7XMZ - chains A and D of the 9 polymer chains in the assembly; structure by electron microscopy, 3.25 A resolution.

# Chain A
Molecule: Spike glycoprotein
Source organism: Severe acute respiratory syndrome coronavirus 2
UniProt: P0DTC2 (SPIKE_SARS2); numbering as in UniProt (aligned over 1-1208)
Sequence (1298 residues; each row starts with the number of its first residue):
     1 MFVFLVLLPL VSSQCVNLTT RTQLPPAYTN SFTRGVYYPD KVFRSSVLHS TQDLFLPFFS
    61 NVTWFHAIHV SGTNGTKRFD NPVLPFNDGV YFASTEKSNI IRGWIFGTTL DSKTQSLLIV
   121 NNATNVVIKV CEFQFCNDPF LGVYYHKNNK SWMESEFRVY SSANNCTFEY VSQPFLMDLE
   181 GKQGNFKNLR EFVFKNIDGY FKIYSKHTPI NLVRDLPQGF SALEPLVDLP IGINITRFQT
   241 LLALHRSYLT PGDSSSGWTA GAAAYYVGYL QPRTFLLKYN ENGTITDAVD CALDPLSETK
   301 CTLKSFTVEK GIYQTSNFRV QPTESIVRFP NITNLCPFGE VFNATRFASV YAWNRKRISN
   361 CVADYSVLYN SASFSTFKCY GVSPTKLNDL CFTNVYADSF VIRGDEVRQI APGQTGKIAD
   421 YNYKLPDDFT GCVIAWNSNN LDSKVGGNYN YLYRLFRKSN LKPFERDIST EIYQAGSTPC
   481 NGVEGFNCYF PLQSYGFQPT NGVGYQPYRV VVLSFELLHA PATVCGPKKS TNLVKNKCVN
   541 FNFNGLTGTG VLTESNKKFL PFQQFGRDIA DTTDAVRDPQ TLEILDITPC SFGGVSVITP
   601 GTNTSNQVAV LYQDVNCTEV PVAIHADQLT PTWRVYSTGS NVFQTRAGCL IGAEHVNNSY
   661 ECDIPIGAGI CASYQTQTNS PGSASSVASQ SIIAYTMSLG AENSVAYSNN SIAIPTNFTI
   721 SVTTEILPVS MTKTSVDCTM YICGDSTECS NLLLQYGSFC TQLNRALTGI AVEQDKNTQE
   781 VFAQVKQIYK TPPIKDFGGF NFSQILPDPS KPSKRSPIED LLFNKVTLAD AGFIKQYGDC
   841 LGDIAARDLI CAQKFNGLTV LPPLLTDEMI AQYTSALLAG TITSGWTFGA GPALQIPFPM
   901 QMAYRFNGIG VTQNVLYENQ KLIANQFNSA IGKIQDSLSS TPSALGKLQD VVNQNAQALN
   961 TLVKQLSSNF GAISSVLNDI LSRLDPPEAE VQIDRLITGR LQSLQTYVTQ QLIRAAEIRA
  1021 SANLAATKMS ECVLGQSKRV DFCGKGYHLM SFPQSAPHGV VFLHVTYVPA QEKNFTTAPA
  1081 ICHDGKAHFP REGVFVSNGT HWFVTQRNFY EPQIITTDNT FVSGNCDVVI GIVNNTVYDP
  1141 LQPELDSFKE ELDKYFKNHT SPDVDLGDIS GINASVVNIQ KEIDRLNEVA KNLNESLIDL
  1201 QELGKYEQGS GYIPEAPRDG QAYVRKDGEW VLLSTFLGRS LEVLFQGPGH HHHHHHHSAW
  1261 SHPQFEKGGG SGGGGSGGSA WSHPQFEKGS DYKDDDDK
Not modelled in the structure: 1-25, 67-78, 142-152, 177-186, 247-260, 330-333, 527-529, 629-637, 677-690, 829-853, 1147-1298
Sequence notes: engineered mutation Gly682 (Arg in P0DTC2), Ser683 (Arg in P0DTC2), Ser685 (Arg in P0DTC2), Pro817 (Phe in P0DTC2), Pro892 (Ala in P0DTC2), Pro899 (Ala in P0DTC2), Pro942 (Ala in P0DTC2), Pro986 (Lys in P0DTC2), Pro987 (Val in P0DTC2); expression tag (1209-1298)
Swiss-Prot annotation at these positions:
  - region: Asn280 to Cys301 (Putative superantigen), Arg403 to Asp405 (Integrin-binding motif), Asn448 to Phe456 (Immunodominant HLA epitope recognized by the CD8+), Pro681, Ala684 (Putative superantigen), Ser816 to Tyr837 (Fusion peptide 1), Lys835 to Phe855 (Fusion peptide 2), Asp1163 to Glu1202 (Heptad repeat 2)
  - site: Arg815, Ser816 (Cleavage)
  - glycosylation: Asn17 (N-linked (GlcNAc...) (complex) asparagine), Asn61 (N-linked (GlcNAc...) (hybrid) asparagine), Asn74 (N-linked (GlcNAc...) (complex) asparagine), Asn122 (N-linked (GlcNAc...) (hybrid) asparagine), Asn149 (N-linked (GlcNAc...) (complex) asparagine), Asn165 (N-linked (GlcNAc...) (complex) asparagine), Asn234 (N-linked (GlcNAc...) (high mannose) asparagine), Asn282 (N-linked (GlcNAc...) (complex) asparagine), Thr323 (O-linked (GalNAc) threonine), Ser325 (O-linked (HexNAc...) serine), Asn331 (N-linked (GlcNAc...) (complex) asparagine), Asn343 (N-linked (GlcNAc...) (complex) asparagine), Asn603 (N-linked (GlcNAc...) (hybrid) asparagine), Asn616 (N-linked (GlcNAc...) (complex) asparagine), Asn657 (N-linked (GlcNAc...) (complex) asparagine), Thr676 (O-linked (GlcNAc...) threonine), Thr678 (O-linked (GlcNAc...) threonine), Asn709 (N-linked (GlcNAc...) (high mannose) asparagine), Asn717 (N-linked (GlcNAc...) (hybrid) asparagine), Asn801 (N-linked (GlcNAc...) (hybrid) asparagine) and 6 more in UniProt
  - natural variant: Leu5 (L5F: In strain: Iota/B.1.526), Ser13 (S13I: In strain: Epsilon/B.1.427/B.1.429), Leu18 (L18F: In strain: Beta/B.1.351, Gamma/P.1 and 1 more), Thr19 (T19I: In strain: Omicron/BQ.1.1, Omicron/XBB.1.5 and 1 more; T19R: In strain: Delta/B.1.617.2, Omicron/BA.2 and 4 more), Thr20 (T20N: In strain: Gamma/P.1), Leu24 to Ala27 (sequence variant, change not given here; In strain: Omicron/BA.2, Omicron/BA.2.12.1 and 6 more), Pro26 (P26S: In strain: Gamma/P.1), Gln52 (Q52H: In strain: Omicron/EG.5.1), Ala67 (A67V: In strain: Eta/B.1.525, Omicron/BA.1), His69 to Val70 (deletion: In strain: Alpha/B.1.1.7, Eta/B.1.525 and 5 more), Gly75 (G75V: In strain: Lambda/C.37), Thr76 (T76I: In strain: Lambda/C.37), 82 further natural variant entries in UniProt
  - mutagenesis: His69 to Val70 (Increased incorporation of cleaved spike into virions), Asn121 (N121Q: Partial loss of biliverdin affinity), Arg190 (R190K: Partial loss of biliverdin affinity), Asn234 (N234Q: Increased resistance to neutralizing antibodies), Asn331 (N331Q: Reduced viral infectivity), Asn343 (N343Q: Reduced viral infectivity), Leu452 (L452R: Increased resistance to neutralizing antibodies. Decreases HLA binding to NF9 epitope. Increased binding affinity to human ACE2), Tyr453 (Y453F: Decreased HLA binding to NF9 epitope. Increased binding affinity to human ACE2), Ala475 (A475V: Increased resistance to neutralizing antibodies), Val483 (V483A: Increased resistance to neutralizing antibodies), Glu484 (E484D: Increased replication in human TMEM106B overexpressing cells), Phe490 (F490L: Increased resistance to neutralizing antibodies and human covalescent sera neutralization), 12 further mutagenesis entries in UniProt
Cystine bridges: Cys131-Cys166, Cys291-Cys301, Cys336-Cys361, Cys379-Cys432, Cys538-Cys590, Cys617-Cys649, Cys662-Cys671, Cys738-Cys760, Cys743-Cys749, Cys1032-Cys1043, Cys1082-Cys1126
Covalent attachments: N-acetylglucosamine (NAG) linked to Asn61, Asn165, Asn234, Asn282, Asn616, Asn657, Asn709, Asn801, Asn1074, Asn1098
What the authors report for this chain:
  - post-translational modification sites: Asn343 (citing earlier work)

# Chain D
Molecule: D2 heavy chain
Source organism: Homo sapiens
Sequence (123 residues; each row starts with the number of its first residue):
     1 EVQLVESGGG LVQPGRSLTL SCGASGFTFE DYAMHWVRQA PGKGLEWVSG IDWNSGVIGY
    61 ADSVKGRFII SRDNAKNSLY LHMRSLTAED TALYYCAKDV YSESGSGSYY DYWGQGTLVT
   121 VSS
Cystine bridges: Cys22-Cys96

# Chain A / chain D interface
Pairs across the interface - 30 pairs, chain A then chain D:
  Glu340(A) with Trp53(D)
  Val341(A) with Trp53(D), hydrophobic
  Ala344(A) with Asn54(D)
  Thr345(A) with Glu103(D)
  Arg346(A) with Asp52(D); Asn54(D), hydrogen bond (backbone-side chain); Val57(D); Ile58(D); Glu103(D), hydrogen bond (side chain-backbone)
  Phe347(A) with Asn54(D); Gly56(D)
  Ala348(A) with Asn54(D); Gly56(D)
  Asn354(A) with Asn54(D), hydrogen bond (side chain-backbone); Ser55(D), hydrogen bond
  Lys356(A) with Trp53(D); Asn54(D)
  Tyr449(A) with Tyr60(D); Lys65(D); Gly66(D)
  Asn450(A) with Val57(D), hydrogen bond (side chain-backbone); Ile58(D)
  Arg466(A) with Ser55(D); Arg72(D), hydrogen bond (side chain-backbone); Asp73(D), salt bridge
  Asn481(A) with Arg16(D)
  Phe490(A) with Ile69(D), hydrophobic; His82(D); Arg84(D)
  Leu492(A) with Ile69(D), hydrophobic
Also at the interface, not in a pair above, chain A (18 interface residues in all): Ser349, Ala352, Leu452
Also at the interface, not in a pair above, chain D (21 interface residues in all): Ser17, Gly59, Asn74, Ser104

# In short
Chain A and chain D form an interface of 18 and 21 residues respectively, with 6 hydrogen bonds and 1 salt
bridge. Polar contacts include Arg466(A)-Asp73(D), Arg346(A)-Asn54(D) and Arg346(A)-Glu103(D).
N-acetylglucosamine is covalently linked to Asn61(A), Asn165(A), Asn234(A), Asn282(A), Asn616(A) and Asn657(A)
and 4 more. From the paper: a modification site at Asn343(A).
Here chain A is Spike glycoprotein (Severe acute respiratory syndrome coronavirus 2) and chain D is D2 heavy
chain (Homo sapiens). Entry 7XMZ (Cryo-EM structure of SARS-CoV-2 spike glycoprotein in complex with three D2
Fab) was determined by electron microscopy.
